7YVK - chains C and K of the 9 polymer chains in the assembly; structure by electron microscopy, 3.20 A resolution.

[Chain C]
Protein: Spike glycoprotein
Organism: Severe acute respiratory syndrome coronavirus 2
UniProt: P0DTC2 (SPIKE_SARS2); residue numbers follow UniProt; this construct covers 1-1208
Chain sequence (1288 residues; each row starts with the number of its first residue):
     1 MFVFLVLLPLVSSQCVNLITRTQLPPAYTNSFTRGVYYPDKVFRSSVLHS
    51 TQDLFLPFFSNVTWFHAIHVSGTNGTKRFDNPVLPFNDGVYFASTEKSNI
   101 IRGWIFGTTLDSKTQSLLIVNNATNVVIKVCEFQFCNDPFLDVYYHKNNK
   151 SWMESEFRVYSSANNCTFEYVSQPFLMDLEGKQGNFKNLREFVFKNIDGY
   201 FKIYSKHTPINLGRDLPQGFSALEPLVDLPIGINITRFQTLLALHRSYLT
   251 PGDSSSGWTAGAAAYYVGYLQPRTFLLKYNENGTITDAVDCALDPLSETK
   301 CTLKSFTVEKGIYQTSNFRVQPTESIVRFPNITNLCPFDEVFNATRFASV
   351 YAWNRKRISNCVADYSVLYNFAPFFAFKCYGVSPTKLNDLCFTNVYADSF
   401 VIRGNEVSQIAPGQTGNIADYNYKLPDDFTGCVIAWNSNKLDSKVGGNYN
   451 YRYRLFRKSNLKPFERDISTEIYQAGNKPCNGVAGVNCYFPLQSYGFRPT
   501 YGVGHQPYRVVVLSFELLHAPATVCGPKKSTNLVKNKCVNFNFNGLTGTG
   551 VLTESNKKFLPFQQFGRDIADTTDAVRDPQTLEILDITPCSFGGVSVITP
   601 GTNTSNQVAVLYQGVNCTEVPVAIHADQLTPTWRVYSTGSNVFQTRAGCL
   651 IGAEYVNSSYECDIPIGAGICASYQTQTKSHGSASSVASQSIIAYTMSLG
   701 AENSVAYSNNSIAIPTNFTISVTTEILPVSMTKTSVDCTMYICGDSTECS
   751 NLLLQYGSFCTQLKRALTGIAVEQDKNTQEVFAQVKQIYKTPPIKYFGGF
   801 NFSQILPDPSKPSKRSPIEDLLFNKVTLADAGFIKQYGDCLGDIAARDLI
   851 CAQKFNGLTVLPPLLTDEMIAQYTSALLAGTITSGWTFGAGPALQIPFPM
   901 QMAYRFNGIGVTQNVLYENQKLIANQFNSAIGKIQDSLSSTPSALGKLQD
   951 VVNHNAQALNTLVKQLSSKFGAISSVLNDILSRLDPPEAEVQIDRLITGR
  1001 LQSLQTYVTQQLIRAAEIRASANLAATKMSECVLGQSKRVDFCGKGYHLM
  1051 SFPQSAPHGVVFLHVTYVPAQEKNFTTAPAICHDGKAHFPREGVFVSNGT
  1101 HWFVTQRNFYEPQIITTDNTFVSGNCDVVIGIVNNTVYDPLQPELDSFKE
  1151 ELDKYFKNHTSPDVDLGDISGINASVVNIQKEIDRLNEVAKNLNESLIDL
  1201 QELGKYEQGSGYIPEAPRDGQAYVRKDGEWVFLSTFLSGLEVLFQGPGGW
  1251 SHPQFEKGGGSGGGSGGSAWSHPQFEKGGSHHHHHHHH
Unresolved in the structure: 1-26, 71-79, 143-156, 177-186, 211-214, 621-640, 677-689, 829-854, 1147-1288
Disulfides: C131-C166, C291-C301, C336-C361, C379-C432, C391-C525, C480-C488, C538-C590, C617-C649, C662-C671, C738-C760, C743-C749, C1032-C1043, C1082-C1126
Sequence notes: variant I19 (Thr in P0DTC2), D142 (Gly in P0DTC2), G213 (Val in P0DTC2), D339 (Gly in P0DTC2), F371 (Ser in P0DTC2), P373 (Ser in P0DTC2), F375 (Ser in P0DTC2), A376 (Thr in P0DTC2), N405 (Asp in P0DTC2), S408 (Arg in P0DTC2), N417 (Lys in P0DTC2), K440 (Asn in P0DTC2), R452 (Leu in P0DTC2), N477 (Ser in P0DTC2), K478 (Thr in P0DTC2), A484 (Glu in P0DTC2), V486 (Phe in P0DTC2), R498 (Gln in P0DTC2), Y501 (Asn in P0DTC2), H505 (Tyr in P0DTC2), G614 (Asp in P0DTC2), Y655 (His in P0DTC2), S658 (Asn in P0DTC2), K679 (Asn in P0DTC2), H681 (Pro in P0DTC2), G682 (Arg in P0DTC2), S683 (Arg in P0DTC2), S685 (Arg in P0DTC2), K764 (Asn in P0DTC2), Y796 (Asp in P0DTC2), P817 (Phe in P0DTC2), P892 (Ala in P0DTC2), P899 (Ala in P0DTC2), P942 (Ala in P0DTC2), H954 (Gln in P0DTC2), K969 (Asn in P0DTC2); engineered mutation P986 (Lys in P0DTC2), P987 (Val in P0DTC2); expression tag (1209-1288)
Ligand contacts:
  - N-acetylglucosamine (NAG; 2-acetamido-2-deoxy-beta-D-glucopyranose), molecule 1: S112, K113, N165
  - N-acetylglucosamine (NAG), molecule 2: N280, E281, N282
  - N-acetylglucosamine (NAG), molecule 3: A706, K1073, N1074
  - N-acetylglucosamine (NAG), molecule 4: S708, N709, N710
  - N-acetylglucosamine (NAG), molecule 5: N801, S803, Q804
  - N-acetylglucosamine (NAG), molecule 6: N1098, T1100, H1101, F1103
Swiss-Prot annotation at these positions:
  - region: N280 to C301 (Putative superantigen), N448 to Y451, Y453 to F456 (Immunodominant HLA epitope recognized by the CD8+), S816 to Y837 (Fusion peptide 1), K835 to F855 (Fusion peptide 2), D1163 to E1202 (Heptad repeat 2)
  - site: R815, S816 (Cleavage)
  - glycosylation: N17 (N-linked (GlcNAc...) (complex) asparagine), N61 (N-linked (GlcNAc...) (hybrid) asparagine), N74 (N-linked (GlcNAc...) (complex) asparagine), N122 (N-linked (GlcNAc...) (hybrid) asparagine), N149 (N-linked (GlcNAc...) (complex) asparagine), N165 (N-linked (GlcNAc...) (complex) asparagine), N234 (N-linked (GlcNAc...) (high mannose) asparagine), N282 (N-linked (GlcNAc...) (complex) asparagine), T323 (O-linked (GalNAc) threonine), S325 (O-linked (HexNAc...) serine), N331 (N-linked (GlcNAc...) (complex) asparagine), N343 (N-linked (GlcNAc...) (complex) asparagine), N603 (N-linked (GlcNAc...) (hybrid) asparagine), N616 (N-linked (GlcNAc...) (complex) asparagine), N657 (N-linked (GlcNAc...) (complex) asparagine), T676 (O-linked (GlcNAc...) threonine), T678 (O-linked (GlcNAc...) threonine), N709 (N-linked (GlcNAc...) (high mannose) asparagine), N717 (N-linked (GlcNAc...) (hybrid) asparagine), N801 (N-linked (GlcNAc...) (hybrid) asparagine) and 6 more in UniProt
  - natural variant: L5 (L5F: In strain: Iota/B.1.526), S13 (S13I: In strain: Epsilon/B.1.427/B.1.429), L18 (L18F: In strain: Beta/B.1.351, Gamma/P.1 and 1 more), T20 (T20N: In strain: Gamma/P.1), L24 to A27 (sequence variant, change not given here; In strain: Omicron/BA.2, Omicron/BA.2.12.1 and 6 more), P26 (P26S: In strain: Gamma/P.1), Q52 (Q52H: In strain: Omicron/EG.5.1), A67 (A67V: In strain: Eta/B.1.525, Omicron/BA.1), H69 to V70 (deletion: In strain: Alpha/B.1.1.7, Eta/B.1.525 and 5 more), G75 (G75V: In strain: Lambda/C.37), T76 (T76I: In strain: Lambda/C.37), D80 (D80A: In strain: Beta/B.1.351), 78 further natural variant entries in UniProt
  - mutagenesis: H69 to V70 (Increased incorporation of cleaved spike into virions), N121 (N121Q: Partial loss of biliverdin affinity), R190 (R190K: Partial loss of biliverdin affinity), N234 (N234Q: Increased resistance to neutralizing antibodies), N331 (N331Q: Reduced viral infectivity), N343 (N343Q: Reduced viral infectivity), Y453 (Y453F: Decreased HLA binding to NF9 epitope. Increased binding affinity to human ACE2), A475 (A475V: Increased resistance to neutralizing antibodies), V483 (V483A: Increased resistance to neutralizing antibodies), F490 (F490L: Increased resistance to neutralizing antibodies and human covalescent sera neutralization), Q493 (Q493N: Reduced host ACE2-binding affinity in vitro; Q493Y: Reduced host ACE2-binding affinity in vitro), H519 (H519P: Increased resistance to human covalescent sera neutralization), 5 further mutagenesis entries in UniProt

[Chain K]
Protein: TH272 Fab heavy chain
Organism: Homo sapiens
Notes: antibody fragment or engineered binder
Chain sequence (119 residues; row label = number of the first residue in the row):
     1 QITLKESGPTLVKPTQTLTLTCTFSGFSLSTGGVSVGWIRQPPGKALEWL
    51 ALIYWDDDKRYSPSLESRLTITKDTSKNLVVLTLTNMDPVDTATYYCAHK
   101 TIPTIFDYWGQGTLVTVSS
Unresolved in the structure: 1
Disulfides: C22-C97

[How chain C and chain K interact]
Residue-residue contacts (14):
  N439(C) with I102(K)
  K440(C) with G33(K); I102(K)
  L441(C) with G32(K); G33(K)
  S443(C) with I102(K)
  K444(C) with Y54(K); D56(K), salt bridge; D58(K), salt bridge; R60(K)
  V445(C) with Y54(K), hydrogen bond (backbone-side chain); R60(K); K100(K)
  G447(C) with R60(K)
Other interface residues (no listed pair), chain C (9 interface residues in all): D442, P499

[In short]
9 residues of chain C face 8 of chain K across their interface; the contacts include 1 hydrogen bond and 2
salt bridges. Among the polar pairs are K444(C)-D56(K), K444(C)-D58(K) and V445(C)-Y54(K). Ligands of chain C:
6 copies of N-acetylglucosamine.
Here chain C is Spike glycoprotein (Severe acute respiratory syndrome coronavirus 2) and chain K is TH272 Fab
heavy chain (Homo sapiens). Entry 7YVK (Omicron BA.4/5 SARS-CoV-2 S in complex with TH272 Fab) was determined
by electron microscopy (same publication as 7YVE, 7YVF, 7YVL, 8GOU and 8GPY).
